Entry 8HAG (electron microscopy, 3.20 A resolution); this record covers chains H and I of the 11 polymer chains in the assembly.

[Chain H]
Protein: Histone H2B type 1-J
From: Homo sapiens
UniProtKB: P06899 (H2B1J_HUMAN); residues 0-125 here correspond to UniProt positions 1-126 (UniProt number = residue number + 1)
Sequence (126 residues; numbered 0 to 125; the number before each row is that of its first residue; numbering starts at 0):
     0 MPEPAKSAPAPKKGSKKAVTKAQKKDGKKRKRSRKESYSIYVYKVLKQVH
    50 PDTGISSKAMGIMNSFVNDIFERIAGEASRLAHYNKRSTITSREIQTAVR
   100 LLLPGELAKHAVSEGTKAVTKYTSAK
Disordered / not traced: 0-27, 125
Curated features (UniProtKB/Swiss-Prot):
  - modified residue: Pro-1 (N-acetylproline), Glu-2 (ADP-ribosyl glutamic acid), Lys-5 (N6-(2-hydroxyisobutyryl)lysine), Ser-6 (ADP-ribosylserine), Lys-11 (N6-(beta-hydroxybutyryl)lysine), Lys-12 (N6-(2-hydroxyisobutyryl)lysine), Ser-14 (Phosphoserine), Lys-15 (N6-acetyllysine), Lys-16 (N6-(beta-hydroxybutyryl)lysine), Lys-20 (N6-(2-hydroxyisobutyryl)lysine), Lys-23 (N6-(2-hydroxyisobutyryl)lysine), Lys-24 (N6-(2-hydroxyisobutyryl)lysine), Lys-34 (N6-(2-hydroxyisobutyryl)lysine), Glu-35 (PolyADP-ribosyl glutamic acid), Ser-36 (Phosphoserine), Lys-43 (N6-(2-hydroxyisobutyryl)lysine), Lys-46 (N6-(2-hydroxyisobutyryl)lysine), Lys-57 (N6,N6-dimethyllysine), Arg-79 (Dimethylated arginine), Lys-85 (N6,N6,N6-trimethyllysine) and 6 more in UniProt
  - glycosylation: Ser-112 (O-linked (GlcNAc) serine)
  - cross-link (Glycyl lysine isopeptide (Lys-Gly)): Lys-5 (interchain with G-Cter in SUMO2), Lys-20 (interchain with G-Cter in SUMO2), Lys-34 (interchain with G-Cter in ubiquitin), Lys-120 (interchain with G-Cter in ubiquitin)

[Chain I]
Molecule: 180-nt DNA strand
From: Homo sapiens
Sequence (180 nucleotides; each row starts with the number of its first residue):
     1 ATCCGTCCGTTACCGCCATCAATATCCACCTGCAGATTCTACCAAAAGTG
    51 TATTTGGAAACTGCTCCATCAAAAGGCATGTTCAGCTGAATTCAGCTGAA
   101 CATGCCTTTTGATGGAGCAGTTTCCAAATACACTTTTGGTAGAATCTGCA
   151 GGTGGATATTGATGGCGGTAACGGACGGAT
Disordered / not traced: 1-17, 165-180

[How chain H and chain I interact]
Contacting residue pairs - 9 pairs, chain H then chain I:
  Ser-32(H) with DT140(I), sugar contact
  Arg-33(H) with DG139(I), hydrogen bond to the sugar
  Lys-34(H) with DG139(I), sugar contact
  Glu-35(H) with DG139(I), phosphate contact
  Ser-36(H) with DG139(I), phosphate contact
  Ile-39(H) with DG138(I), phosphate contact; DG139(I), phosphate contact
  Tyr-40(H) with DG138(I), hydrogen bond to the phosphate
  Thr-88(H) with DA128(I), sugar contact
Other interface residues (no listed pair), chain H (9 interface residues in all): Ser-38

[Overview]
The interface between chain H and chain I involves 9 residues on one side and 4 on the other, with 2 hydrogen
bonds. Polar pairs include Arg-33(H)/DG139(I) and Tyr-40(H)/DG138(I).
Here chain H is Histone H2B type 1-J and chain I is a 180-nt DNA strand, both from Homo sapiens. Entry 8HAG
(Cryo-EM structure of the p300 catalytic core bound to the H4K12acK16ac nucleosome, class 1 (3.2 angstrom ...)
was determined by electron microscopy (same publication as 8HAH, 8HAI, 8HAJ, 8HAK, 8HAL, 8HAM and 8HAN).
